PDB entry 8E5J | X-ray diffraction, 2.30 A resolution | chain A

[Chain A]
Protein: Cytochrome P450
Source organism: Rhodopseudomonas palustris HaA2
Reference sequence: Q2IU02 (Q2IU02_RHOP2); residues 17-409 here correspond to UniProt positions 18-410 (UniProt number = residue number + 1)
Amino-acid sequence (393 residues; row label = number of the first residue in the row):
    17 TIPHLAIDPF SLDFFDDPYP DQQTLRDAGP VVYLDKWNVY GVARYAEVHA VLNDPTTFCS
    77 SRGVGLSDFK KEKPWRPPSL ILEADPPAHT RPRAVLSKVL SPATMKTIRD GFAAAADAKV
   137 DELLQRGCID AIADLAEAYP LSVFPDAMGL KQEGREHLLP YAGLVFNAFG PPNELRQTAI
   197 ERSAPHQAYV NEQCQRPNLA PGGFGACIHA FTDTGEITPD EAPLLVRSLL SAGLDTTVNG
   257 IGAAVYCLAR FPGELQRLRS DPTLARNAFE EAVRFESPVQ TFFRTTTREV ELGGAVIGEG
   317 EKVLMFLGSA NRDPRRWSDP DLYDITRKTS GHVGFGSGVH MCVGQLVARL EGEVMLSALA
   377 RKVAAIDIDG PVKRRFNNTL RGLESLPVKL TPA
Bound ions: Mesoheme Fe near C358 (its only coordinating residue here)
Small-molecule neighbours:
  - 4-butylbenzoic acid (HX1): V80, R92, S95, I97, L98, V181, F182, F185, R243, S244, S247, A248, V295, F298
  - Mesoheme (MH0): L68, V80, I97, L98, H105, R109, L112, L116, F160, S244, L245, A248, G249, T252, T253, F285, V289, P294, V295, F298, R300, V349, G350, F351, G352, V355, H356, C358, V359, G360, V363, A364
From the paper describing this entry:
  - binding site for 4-butylbenzoic acid: F182, F298
  - conformationally variable residues (side-chain flip): F298

[Overview]
Chain A binds Mesoheme and 4-butylbenzoic acid. The paper reports a binding site for 4-butylbenzoic acid at
F182 and F298; conformational variability at F298.
Chain A is Cytochrome P450 (Rhodopseudomonas palustris HaA2); the structure, The crystal structure of
4-n-butylbenzoic acid bound CYP199A4, was determined by X-ray diffraction together with 7UDF and 7R8S from the
same study.
